Entry 9HRV (X-ray diffraction, 1.04 A resolution); this record covers chain A.

# Chain A
Name: Fucose-binding lectin protein
Source organism: Ralstonia solanacearum
Reference sequence: A0A0S4TLR1 (A0A0S4TLR1_RALSL); residues 1-90 here correspond to UniProt positions 2-91 (UniProt number = residue number + 1)
Chain sequence (90 residues; each row starts with the number of its first residue):
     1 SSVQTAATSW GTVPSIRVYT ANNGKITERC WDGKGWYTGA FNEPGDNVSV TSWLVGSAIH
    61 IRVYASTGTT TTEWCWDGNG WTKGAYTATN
Small-molecule neighbours:
  - phosphated-cyclotrixylohydroquinoylene (A1IXG): Ser1, Ser2, Gln4
  - beta-D-fructopyranose (BDF), molecule 1: Arg17, Tyr19, Glu28, Cys30, Asp32, Tyr37, Gly39, Ala40, Phe41, Ile61, Trp76, Trp81
  - beta-D-fructopyranose (BDF), molecule 2: Arg62, Glu73, Cys75, Asp77, Gly84, Ala85, Tyr86
Reported in the primary citation:
  - binding site for phosphated-cyclotrixylohydroquinoylene: Ser1, Ser2, Gln4, Lys34, Tyr37

# In short
Chain A binds beta-D-fructopyranose and phosphated-cyclotrixylohydroquinoylene. The paper reports a binding
site for phosphated-cyclotrixylohydroquinoylene at Ser1, Ser2 and Gln4 among others.
Chain A is Fucose-binding lectin protein (Ralstonia solanacearum); the structure, The RSL - pctx complex, H3
form, was determined by X-ray diffraction together with 9HRU, 9HRW, 9HRX, 9HRY and 9HRZ from the same study.
